PDB entry 7RYU | X-ray diffraction, 1.51 A resolution | chains H and L

Chain H:
Molecule: Ab1303 Fab heavy chain
Source organism: Macaca mulatta
Notes: antibody fragment or engineered binder
Chain sequence (235 residues; row label = number of the first residue in the row; a row labelled like 82A-82C holds insertion residues (82A, then the next letters in order)):
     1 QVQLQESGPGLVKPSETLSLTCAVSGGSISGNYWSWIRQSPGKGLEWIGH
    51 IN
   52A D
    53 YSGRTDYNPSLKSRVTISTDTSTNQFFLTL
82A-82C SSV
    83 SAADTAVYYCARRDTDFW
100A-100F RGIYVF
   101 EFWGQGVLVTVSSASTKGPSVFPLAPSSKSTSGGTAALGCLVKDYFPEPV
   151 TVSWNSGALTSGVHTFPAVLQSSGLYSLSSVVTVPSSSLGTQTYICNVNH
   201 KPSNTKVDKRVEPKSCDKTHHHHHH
Not modelled in the structure: 216-225
Cystine bridges: Cys22-Cys92, Cys140-Cys196

Chain L:
Molecule: Ab1303 Fab light chain
Source organism: Macaca mulatta
Notes: antibody fragment or engineered binder
Chain sequence (217 residues; numbered 1 to 213 plus 5 insertion-coded residues; 1 number in that range is skipped by the numbering (no residue carries it; nothing is unmodelled there); the number before each row is that of its first residue; a row labelled like 52A-52D holds insertion residues (52A, then the next letters in order)):
     1 QSVLTQSPS
    11 ASASLGASVKLTCTLSS
   27A G
    28 LRSYTIAWYQRQRGQAPRFLLRLDS
52A-52D VGSH
    53 TKVDGIPDRFSGSSSGTERYLTISNLQSEDEADYFCQTWTTGIYIFGGGT
   103 RLSVLSQPKASPTVTLFPPSSEELQANKATLVCLISDFYPGAVTVAWKAD
   153 SSPVKAGVETTTPSKQSNNKYAASSYLSLTPEQWKSHRSYSCQVTHEGST
   203 VEKTVAPTECS
Not modelled in the structure: 212-213
Cystine bridges: Cys23-Cys88, Cys135-Cys194

How chain H and chain L interact:
Residue-residue contacts (74):
  Leu45(H) - Phe87(L)  hydrophobic
  Leu45(H) - Phe98(L)
  Trp47(H) - Tyr96(L)  hydrophobic
  Tyr91(H) - Arg38(L)
  Tyr91(H) - Pro44(L)
  Arg95(H) - Tyr96(L)
  Asp96(H) - Arg49(L)  salt bridge
  Phe99(H) - Trp91(L)  hydrophobic
  Trp100(H) - Thr32(L)
  Trp100(H) - Arg49(L)
  Trp100(H) - Ser52C(L)
  Trp100(H) - Thr53(L)
  Arg100A(H) - Thr32(L)  hydrogen bond (backbone-side chain)
  Arg100A(H) - Asp51(L)  salt bridge
  Gly100B(H) - Trp91(L)
  Ile100C(H) - Thr32(L)
  Ile100C(H) - Ile33(L)
  Ile100C(H) - Ala34(L)
  Ile100C(H) - Arg49(L)
  Ile100C(H) - Gln89(L)
  Tyr100D(H) - Gln89(L)  hydrogen bond (backbone-side chain)
  Tyr100D(H) - Trp91(L)
  Tyr100D(H) - Tyr96(L)
  Val100E(H) - Ala34(L)  hydrophobic
  Val100E(H) - Tyr36(L)
  Val100E(H) - Phe46(L)  hydrophobic
  Val100E(H) - Arg49(L)
  Val100E(H) - Gln89(L)
  Phe100F(H) - Tyr36(L)  hydrogen bond (backbone-side chain)
  Phe100F(H) - Phe46(L)
  Phe100F(H) - Tyr96(L)  hydrophobic
  Phe100F(H) - Phe98(L)  hydrophobic
  Glu101(H) - Phe46(L)
  Trp103(H) - Tyr36(L)
  Trp103(H) - Ala43(L)
  Trp103(H) - Pro44(L)
  Gly104(H) - Ala43(L)
  Gly104(H) - Pro44(L)
  Gln105(H) - Gly41(L)
  Gln105(H) - Ala43(L)
  Phe122(H) - Ser122(L)
  Phe122(H) - Glu125(L)
  Phe122(H) - Lys130(L)
  Pro123(H) - Ser122(L)
  Pro123(H) - Glu124(L)
  Leu124(H) - Phe119(L)  hydrophobic
  Ala125(H) - Phe119(L)
  Ser130(H) - Val116(L)  hydrogen bond (side chain-backbone)
  Ser130(H) - Thr117(L)
  Ser130(H) - Lys205(L)  hydrogen bond
  Ala137(H) - Phe119(L)
  Leu141(H) - Thr132(L)
  Leu141(H) - Tyr178(L)  hydrophobic
  Lys143(H) - Thr132(L)  hydrogen bond
  Lys143(H) - Ser180(L)
  His164(H) - Gln168(L)
  His164(H) - Ala174(L)
  Phe166(H) - Leu136(L)  hydrophobic
  Phe166(H) - Ile137(L)
  Phe166(H) - Ala175(L)
  Pro167(H) - Ser166(L)
  Pro167(H) - Ser176(L)
  Ala168(H) - Thr163(L)
  Val169(H) - Thr163(L)
  Val169(H) - Tyr178(L)  hydrophobic
  Gln171(H) - Glu161(L)
  Ser172(H) - Glu161(L)  hydrogen bond (backbone-side chain)
  Leu178(H) - Tyr178(L)
  Ser179(H) - Val134(L)
  Ser179(H) - Tyr178(L)  hydrogen bond
  Val181(H) - Phe119(L)  hydrophobic
  Val181(H) - Leu136(L)  hydrophobic
  Lys209(H) - Glu124(L)  salt bridge
  Lys214(H) - Pro120(L)
Interface residues without a listed pair, chain H (47 interface residues in all): Ile37, Gln39, Gly44, Glu46, Asp98, Val121, Ser127, Leu138, Leu170, Ser177
Interface residues without a listed pair, chain L (51 interface residues in all): Gln42, Leu50, Ser52, His52D, Thr90, Gly94, Gly99, Gly100, Thr115, Ser138, Thr162

In short:
The interface between chain H and chain L involves 47 residues on one side and 51 on the other, with 8
hydrogen bonds and 3 salt bridges. Among the polar pairs are Asp96(H)-Arg49(L), Arg100A(H)-Asp51(L) and
Lys209(H)-Glu124(L).
Chain H is Ab1303 Fab heavy chain and chain L is Ab1303 Fab light chain, both from Macaca mulatta; the
structure, Anti-HIV neutralizing antibody Ab1303 Fab isolated from sequentially immunized mcaques, was
determined by X-ray diffraction, deposited together with 7TFO, 7RYV and 7TFN.
